8FOH - chains 1 and C of the 6 polymer chains in the assembly; structure by electron microscopy, 4.60 A resolution (low resolution: residue-level contacts below are approximate; hydrogen-bond / salt-bridge calls are withheld).

# Chain 1
Protein: DNA polymerase
From: Saccharomyces cerevisiae
UniProt: A0A8H4BVQ7 (A0A8H4BVQ7_YEASX); residues 1-1468 here = UniProt positions 1-1468
Amino-acid sequence (1468 residues; numbered 1 to 1468; the number before each row is that of its first residue):
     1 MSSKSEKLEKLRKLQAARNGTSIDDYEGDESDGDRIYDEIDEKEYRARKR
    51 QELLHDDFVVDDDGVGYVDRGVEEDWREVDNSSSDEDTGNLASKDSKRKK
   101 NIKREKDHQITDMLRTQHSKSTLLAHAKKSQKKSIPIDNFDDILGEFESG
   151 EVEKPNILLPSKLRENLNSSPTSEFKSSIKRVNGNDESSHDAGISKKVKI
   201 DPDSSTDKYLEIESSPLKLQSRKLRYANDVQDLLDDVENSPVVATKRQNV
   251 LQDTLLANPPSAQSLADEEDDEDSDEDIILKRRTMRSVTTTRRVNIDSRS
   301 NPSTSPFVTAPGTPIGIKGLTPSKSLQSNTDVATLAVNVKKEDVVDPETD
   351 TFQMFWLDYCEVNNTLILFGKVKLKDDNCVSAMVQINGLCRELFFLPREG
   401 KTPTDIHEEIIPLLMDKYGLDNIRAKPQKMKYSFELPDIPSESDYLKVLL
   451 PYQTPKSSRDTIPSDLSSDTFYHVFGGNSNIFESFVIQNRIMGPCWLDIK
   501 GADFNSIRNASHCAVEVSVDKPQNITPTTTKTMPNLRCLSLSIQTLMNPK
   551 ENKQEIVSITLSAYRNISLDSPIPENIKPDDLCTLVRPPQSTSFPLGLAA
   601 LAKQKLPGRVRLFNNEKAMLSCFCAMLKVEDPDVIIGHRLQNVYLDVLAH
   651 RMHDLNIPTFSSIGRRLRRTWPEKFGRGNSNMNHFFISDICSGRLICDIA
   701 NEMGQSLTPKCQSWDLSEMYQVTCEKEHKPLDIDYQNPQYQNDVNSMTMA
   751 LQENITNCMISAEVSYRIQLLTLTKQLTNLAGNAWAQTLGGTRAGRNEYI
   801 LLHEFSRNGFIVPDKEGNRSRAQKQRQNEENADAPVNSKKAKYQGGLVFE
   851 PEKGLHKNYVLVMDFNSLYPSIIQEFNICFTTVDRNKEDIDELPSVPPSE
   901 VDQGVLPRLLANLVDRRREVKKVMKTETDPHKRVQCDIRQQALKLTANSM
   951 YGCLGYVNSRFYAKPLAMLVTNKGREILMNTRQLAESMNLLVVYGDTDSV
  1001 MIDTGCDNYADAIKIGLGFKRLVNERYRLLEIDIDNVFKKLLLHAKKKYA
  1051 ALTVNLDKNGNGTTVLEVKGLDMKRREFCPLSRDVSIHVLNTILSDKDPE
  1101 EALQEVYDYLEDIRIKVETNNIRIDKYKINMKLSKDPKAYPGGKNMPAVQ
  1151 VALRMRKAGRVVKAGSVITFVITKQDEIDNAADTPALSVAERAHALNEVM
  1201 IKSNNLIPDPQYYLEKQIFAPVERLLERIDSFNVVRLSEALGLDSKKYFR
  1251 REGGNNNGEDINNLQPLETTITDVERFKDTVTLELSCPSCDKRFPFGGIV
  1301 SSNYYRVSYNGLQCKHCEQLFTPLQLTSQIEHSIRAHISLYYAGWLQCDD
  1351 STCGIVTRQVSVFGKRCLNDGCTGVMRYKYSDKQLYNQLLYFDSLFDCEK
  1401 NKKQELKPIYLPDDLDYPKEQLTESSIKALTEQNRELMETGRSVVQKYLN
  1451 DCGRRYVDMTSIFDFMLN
Not modelled in the structure: 1-350, 373-378, 453-458, 500-507, 591-606, 816-847, 897-904, 958, 1078, 1095-1100, 1122-1209, 1227-1231, 1243-1274, 1453-1468

# Chain C
Protein: DNA polymerase alpha subunit B
From: Saccharomyces cerevisiae
UniProt: A0A8H4F983 (A0A8H4F983_YEASX); residue numbers follow UniProt; this construct covers 1-705
Amino-acid sequence (705 residues; row label = number of the first residue in the row):
     1 MSGSIDVITHFGPDADKPEIITALENLTKLHALSVEDLYIKWEQFSNQRR
    51 QTHTDLTSKNIDEFKQFLQLQMEKRANQISSSSKVNTSTKKPVIKKSLNS
   101 SPLFGLSIPKTPTLKKRKLHGPFSLSDSKQTYNVGSEAETNEKGNSSLKL
   151 EFTPGMAEDAVGDSAPLSHAKSSDAKTPGSSTFQTPTTNTPTTSRQNVPA
   201 GEILDSLNPENIEISSGNPNVGLLSTEEPSYNQVKVEPFYDAKKYKFRTM
   251 RQNLQEASDVLDDQIESFTKIIQNHYKLSPNDFADPTIQSQSEIYAVGRI
   301 VPDSPTYDKFLNPESLSLETSRMGGVGRRVRLDLSQVNELSFFLGQIVAF
   351 KGKNANGDYFTVNSILPLPYPNSPVSTSQELQEFQANLEGSSLKVIVTCG
   401 PYFANDNFSLELLQEFIDSINNEVKPHVLIMFGPFIDITHPLIASGKLPN
   451 FPQFKTQPKTLDELFLKLFTPILKTISPHIQTVLIPSTKDAISNHAAYPQ
   501 ASLIRKALQLPKRNFKCMANPSSFQINEIYFGCSNVDTFKDLKEVIKGGT
   551 TSSRYRLDRVSEHILQQRRYYPIFPGSIRTRIKPKDVSTKKETNDMESKE
   601 EKVYEHISGADLDVSYLGLTEFVGGFSPDIMIIPSELQHFARVVQNVVVI
   651 NPGRFIRATGNRGSYAQITVQCPDLEDGKLTLVEGEEPVYLHNVWKRARV
   701 DLIAS
Not modelled in the structure: 1-247, 353-359, 581-605, 674-688, 705

# How chain 1 and chain C interact
Contacting residue pairs (95):
  Pro1288(1) - Gly446(C)
  Pro1288(1) - Lys447(C)
  Asp1291(1) - Lys447(C)
  Pro1323(1) - Lys459(C)
  Leu1324(1) - Leu448(C)
  Leu1324(1) - Pro458(C)
  Leu1324(1) - Lys459(C)
  Leu1324(1) - Thr460(C)
  Leu1324(1) - Leu461(C)
  Gln1325(1) - Gly446(C)
  Gln1325(1) - Leu448(C)
  Thr1327(1) - Lys459(C)
  Thr1327(1) - Thr460(C)
  Ser1328(1) - Ile443(C)
  Ser1328(1) - Gly446(C)
  Ser1328(1) - Leu448(C)
  Ser1328(1) - Leu461(C)
  Gln1329(1) - Ser445(C)
  Gln1329(1) - Gly446(C)
  Glu1331(1) - Ala491(C)
  His1332(1) - Ile438(C)
  His1332(1) - Ala444(C)
  Arg1335(1) - Thr488(C)
  Arg1335(1) - Lys489(C)
  Arg1335(1) - Asp490(C)
  Arg1335(1) - Ala491(C)
  Arg1335(1) - Ser493(C)
  Arg1335(1) - Ala496(C)
  Ile1338(1) - Met250(C)
  Ser1339(1) - His606(C)
  Ser1339(1) - Ser608(C)
  Ser1339(1) - Gly609(C)
  Ser1339(1) - Asp611(C)
  Leu1340(1) - His606(C)
  Tyr1341(1) - Met250(C)
  Tyr1341(1) - Arg251(C)
  Tyr1341(1) - Gln252(C)
  Tyr1342(1) - Met250(C)
  Tyr1342(1) - Ala497(C)
  Tyr1342(1) - Asp611(C)
  Tyr1342(1) - Leu612(C)
  Ala1343(1) - Ile578(C)
  Leu1346(1) - Leu254(C)
  Ile1355(1) - Pro305(C)
  Val1356(1) - Thr306(C)
  Thr1357(1) - Pro305(C)
  Arg1358(1) - Pro575(C)
  Arg1358(1) - Gly576(C)
  Arg1358(1) - Ile578(C)
  Gln1359(1) - Val301(C)
  Gln1359(1) - Pro302(C)
  Gln1359(1) - Arg329(C)
  Gln1359(1) - Pro575(C)
  Val1360(1) - Leu254(C)
  Val1360(1) - Leu261(C)
  Val1360(1) - Glu319(C)
  Val1360(1) - Arg329(C)
  Ser1361(1) - Ser258(C)
  Ser1361(1) - Glu319(C)
  Ser1361(1) - Arg329(C)
  Val1362(1) - Ser258(C)
  Val1362(1) - Asp262(C)
  Val1362(1) - Arg299(C)
  Val1362(1) - Glu319(C)
  Val1362(1) - Thr320(C)
  Val1362(1) - Arg322(C)
  Val1362(1) - Gly327(C)
  Phe1363(1) - Arg322(C)
  Phe1363(1) - Val326(C)
  Gly1364(1) - Leu254(C)
  Gly1364(1) - Ser258(C)
  Arg1366(1) - Val326(C)
  Arg1366(1) - Gly327(C)
  Arg1366(1) - Arg328(C)
  Leu1368(1) - Pro305(C)
  Leu1368(1) - Arg329(C)
  Met1376(1) - Leu254(C)
  Tyr1378(1) - Gln252(C)
  Tyr1378(1) - Leu254(C)
  Tyr1378(1) - Ala257(C)
  Asp1382(1) - Arg251(C)
  Asp1382(1) - Gln252(C)
  Glu1436(1) - Lys459(C)
  Val1444(1) - Thr460(C)
  Lys1447(1) - Asp462(C)
  Lys1447(1) - Ala491(C)
  Lys1447(1) - Ser493(C)
  Lys1447(1) - Asn494(C)
  Tyr1448(1) - Met250(C)
  Asp1451(1) - Thr249(C)
  Asp1451(1) - Met250(C)
  Asp1451(1) - Asn494(C)
  Asp1451(1) - His495(C)
  Cys1452(1) - Thr249(C)
  Cys1452(1) - Met250(C)
Also at the interface, not in a pair above, chain 1 (50 interface residues in all): Ser1286, Ser1289, Ala1336, Gly1344, Trp1345, Lys1365, Asn1369, Arg1377, Leu1385, Leu1389, Thr1440
Also at the interface, not in a pair above, chain C (60 interface residues in all): Arg248, Asn253, Ile265, Ser321, Leu464, Ile492, Phe574, Ser577, Ile607, Asp613

# Overview
50 residues of chain 1 and 60 residues of chain C are in contact.
Here chain 1 is DNA polymerase and chain C is DNA polymerase alpha subunit B, both from Saccharomyces
cerevisiae. Entry 8FOH (Cryo-EM structure of S. cerevisiae DNA polymerase alpha-primase complex in the RNA
synthesis state) was determined by electron microscopy, deposited together with 8FOC, 8FOD, 8FOE, 8FOJ and
8FOK.
